PDB entry 3GOU | X-ray diffraction, 3.00 A resolution | chains C and D of the 4 polymer chains in the assembly

Chain C:
Name: Hemoglobin subunit alpha
From: Canis familiaris
UniProtKB: P60529 (HBA_CANFA); residue numbers follow UniProt; this construct covers 1-141
Chain sequence (141 residues; row label = number of the first residue in the row):
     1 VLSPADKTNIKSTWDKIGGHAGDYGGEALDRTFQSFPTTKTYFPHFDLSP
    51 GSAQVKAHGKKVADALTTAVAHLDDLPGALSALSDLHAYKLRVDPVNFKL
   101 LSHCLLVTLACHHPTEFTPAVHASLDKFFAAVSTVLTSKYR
Ion coordination: heme Fe near H87 (its only coordinating residue here)
Small-molecule neighbours: heme (HEM): T39, Y42, F43, H45, F46, H58, K61, V62, A65, L66, L83, L86, H87, L91, V93, N97, F98, L101, L105, V132, L136
UniProt features mapped onto this chain:
  - binding site (O2): H58
  - binding site (heme b): H87
  - modified residue: S3 (Phosphoserine), K7 (N6-succinyllysine), T8 (Phosphothreonine), K11 (N6-succinyllysine), K16 (N6-acetyllysine), Y24 (Phosphotyrosine), S35 (Phosphoserine), K40 (N6-succinyllysine), S49 (Phosphoserine), S102 (Phosphoserine), T108 (Phosphothreonine), S124 (Phosphoserine), T134 (Phosphothreonine), T137 (Phosphothreonine), S138 (Phosphoserine)
  - natural variant: A130 (A130T: In second chain)

Chain D:
Name: Hemoglobin subunit beta
From: Canis familiaris
UniProtKB: P60524 (HBB_CANFA); residue numbers follow UniProt; this construct covers 1-146
Chain sequence (146 residues; numbered 1 to 146; the number before each row is that of its first residue):
     1 VHLTAEEKSLVSGLWGKVNVDEVGGEALGRLLIVYPWTQRFFDSFGDLST
    51 PDAVMSNAKVKAHGKKVLNSFSDGLKNLDNLKGTFAKLSELHCDKLHVDP
   101 ENFKLLGNVLVCVLAHHFGKEFTPQVQAAYQKVVAGVANALAHKYH
Ion coordination: heme Fe near H92 (its only coordinating residue here)
Small-molecule neighbours: heme (HEM): T38, F41, F42, F45, H63, K66, V67, S70, F71, L88, L91, H92, L96, V98, N102, F103, L106, A138, L141
UniProt features mapped onto this chain:
  - binding site (heme b): H63, H92
  - modified residue: V1 (N-acetylvaline), S44 (Phosphoserine), K59 (N6-acetyllysine), K82 (N6-acetyllysine), C93 (S-nitrosocysteine), K144 (N6-acetyllysine)

Chain C / chain D interface:
Contacting residue pairs (39):
  E27(C) - K120(D)  salt bridge
  D30(C) - P124(D)
  R31(C) - K120(D)
  R31(C) - F122(D)  hydrogen bond (side chain-backbone)
  R31(C) - T123(D)
  R31(C) - P124(D)
  R31(C) - Q127(D)  hydrogen bond
  Q34(C) - P124(D)
  Q34(C) - Q125(D)
  Q34(C) - A128(D)
  S35(C) - Q127(D)
  S35(C) - A128(D)
  S35(C) - Q131(D)
  F36(C) - Q131(D)
  H103(C) - N108(D)  hydrogen bond (side chain-backbone)
  H103(C) - V111(D)
  H103(C) - Q131(D)  hydrogen bond
  C104(C) - Q127(D)
  V107(C) - V111(D)  hydrophobic
  V107(C) - A115(D)  hydrophobic
  V107(C) - Q127(D)
  A110(C) - C112(D)
  A110(C) - A115(D)  hydrophobic
  A110(C) - H116(D)
  C111(C) - A115(D)  hydrophobic
  C111(C) - G119(D)  hydrogen bond (side chain-backbone)
  C111(C) - K120(D)
  C111(C) - F122(D)
  H112(C) - K120(D)
  P114(C) - H116(D)  hydrogen bond (backbone-side chain)
  F117(C) - R30(D)  hydrogen bond (backbone-side chain)
  F117(C) - H116(D)  hydrogen bond (backbone-side chain)
  T118(C) - R30(D)
  P119(C) - R30(D)
  P119(C) - I33(D)  hydrophobic
  P119(C) - M55(D)  hydrophobic
  H122(C) - R30(D)  hydrogen bond
  H122(C) - V34(D)
  D126(C) - V34(D)
Other interface residues (no listed pair), chain C (20 interface residues in all): L106, A123
Other interface residues (no listed pair), chain D (19 interface residues in all): Y35

Overview:
The interface between chain C and chain D involves 20 residues on one side and 19 on the other, with 9
hydrogen bonds and 1 salt bridge. Among the polar pairs are E27(C)-K120(D), R31(C)-F122(D) and R31(C)-Q127(D).
Bound to chain C: heme. Chain D binds heme.
Here chain C is Hemoglobin subunit alpha and chain D is Hemoglobin subunit beta, both from Canis familiaris.
Entry 3GOU (Crystal structure of dog (Canis familiaris) hemoglobin) was determined by X-ray diffraction.
